7JN4 - chains I and K of the 16 polymer chains in the assembly; structure by electron microscopy, 2.68 A resolution.

Chain I (and K):
Name: Ribulose bisphosphate carboxylase large chain
Source organism: Chlamydomonas reinhardtii
Notes: EC 4.1.1.39; chain K of this document is another copy of the same molecule, construct and numbering; everything in this record applies to it too
Reference sequence: A0A218N8A3 (A0A218N8A3_CHLRE); residue numbers follow UniProt; this construct covers 1-475
Chain sequence (475 residues; each row starts with the number of its first residue):
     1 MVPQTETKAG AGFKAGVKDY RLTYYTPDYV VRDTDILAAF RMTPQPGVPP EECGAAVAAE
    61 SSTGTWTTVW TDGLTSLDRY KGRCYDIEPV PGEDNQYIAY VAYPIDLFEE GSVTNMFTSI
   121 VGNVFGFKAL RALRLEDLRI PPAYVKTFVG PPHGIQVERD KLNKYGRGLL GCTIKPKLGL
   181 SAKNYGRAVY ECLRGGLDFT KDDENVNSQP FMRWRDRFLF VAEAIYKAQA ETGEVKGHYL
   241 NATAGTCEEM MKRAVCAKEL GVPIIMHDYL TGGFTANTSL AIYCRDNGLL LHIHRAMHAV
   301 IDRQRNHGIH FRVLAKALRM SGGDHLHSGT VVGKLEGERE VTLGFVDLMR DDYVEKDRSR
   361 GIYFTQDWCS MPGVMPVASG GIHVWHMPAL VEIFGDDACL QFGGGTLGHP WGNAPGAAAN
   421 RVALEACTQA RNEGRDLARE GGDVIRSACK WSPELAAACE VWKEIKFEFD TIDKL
Not modelled in the structure: 1-17, 61-77, 462-475
Modified positions: Cys256 (S-methylcysteine; SMC)
Disulfide bonds: Cys449-Cys459

Chain I / chain K interface:
Disulfides between the chains: Cys247(I)-Cys247(K)
Pairs across the interface - 125 pairs, chain I then chain K:
  Tyr80(I) - Gly179(K)
  Tyr80(I) - Phe211(K)  hydrophobic
  Asp106(I) - Gln209(K)
  Asp106(I) - Pro210(K)
  Asp106(I) - Phe211(K)
  Leu107(I) - Leu178(K)  hydrophobic
  Leu107(I) - Gln209(K)  hydrogen bond (backbone-side chain)
  Phe108(I) - Gln209(K)
  Phe108(I) - Pro210(K)
  Glu109(I) - Asn207(K)
  Glu109(I) - Ser208(K)
  Glu109(I) - Arg253(K)  salt bridge
  Glu110(I) - Pro210(K)
  Glu110(I) - Arg213(K)  salt bridge
  Ser112(I) - Gly245(K)
  Thr114(I) - Thr243(K)
  Thr114(I) - Ala244(K)
  Thr114(I) - Thr271(K)
  Thr114(I) - Gly272(K)
  Asn115(I) - Asn205(K)
  Asn115(I) - Asn207(K)  hydrogen bond
  Asn115(I) - Gln209(K)  hydrogen bond
  Thr118(I) - Glu204(K)
  Thr118(I) - Asp268(K)
  Thr118(I) - Thr271(K)  hydrogen bond
  Thr118(I) - Ala296(K)
  Ser119(I) - Asn205(K)
  Val121(I) - Met297(K)
  Gly122(I) - Ala296(K)
  Gly122(I) - Met297(K)  hydrogen bond (backbone-backbone)
  Asn123(I) - Lys177(K)
  Asn123(I) - Glu204(K)  hydrogen bond
  Phe125(I) - Ala299(K)
  Phe125(I) - Val300(K)  hydrophobic
  Phe125(I) - Arg303(K)  hydrogen bond (backbone-side chain)
  Gly126(I) - Ala299(K)
  Gly126(I) - Arg303(K)
  Phe127(I) - Arg303(K)  hydrogen bond (backbone-side chain)
  Leu130(I) - Arg303(K)  hydrogen bond (backbone-side chain)
  Arg131(I) - Arg303(K)
  Arg131(I) - Gln304(K)
  Lys177(I) - Glu60(K)  hydrogen bond (side chain-backbone)
  Leu178(I) - Leu107(K)  hydrophobic
  Gly179(I) - Tyr80(K)
  Glu204(I) - Thr118(K)
  Glu204(I) - Asn123(K)  hydrogen bond
  Asn205(I) - Asn115(K)
  Asn205(I) - Ser119(K)
  Asn207(I) - Glu109(K)
  Asn207(I) - Asn115(K)  hydrogen bond
  Ser208(I) - Glu109(K)
  Gln209(I) - Asp106(K)
  Gln209(I) - Leu107(K)  hydrogen bond (side chain-backbone)
  Gln209(I) - Phe108(K)
  Gln209(I) - Asn115(K)  hydrogen bond
  Pro210(I) - Asp106(K)
  Pro210(I) - Phe108(K)
  Pro210(I) - Glu110(K)
  Phe211(I) - Tyr80(K)  hydrophobic
  Phe211(I) - Asp106(K)
  Arg213(I) - Glu110(K)  salt bridge
  Thr243(I) - Thr114(K)
  Ala244(I) - Thr114(K)
  Ala244(I) - Thr275(K)  hydrogen bond (backbone-side chain)
  Gly245(I) - Ser112(K)
  Gly245(I) - Thr275(K)
  Gly245(I) - Thr278(K)
  Thr246(I) - Thr275(K)
  Thr246(I) - Thr278(K)
  Thr246(I) - Ser279(K)
  Thr246(I) - Ile282(K)
  Cys247(I) - Cys247(K)  disulfide
  Cys247(I) - Thr275(K)
  Cys247(I) - Ala276(K)  hydrophobic
  Cys247(I) - Ser279(K)  hydrogen bond (backbone-side chain)
  Glu248(I) - Ser279(K)
  Arg253(I) - Glu109(K)  salt bridge
  Asp268(I) - Thr118(K)
  Thr271(I) - Thr114(K)
  Thr271(I) - Thr118(K)  hydrogen bond
  Gly272(I) - Thr114(K)
  Gly272(I) - Gly273(K)
  Gly272(I) - Phe274(K)
  Gly272(I) - Thr275(K)  hydrogen bond (backbone-backbone)
  Gly273(I) - Gly272(K)
  Gly273(I) - Gly273(K)
  Phe274(I) - Gly272(K)
  Thr275(I) - Ala244(K)  hydrogen bond (side chain-backbone)
  Thr275(I) - Gly245(K)
  Thr275(I) - Thr246(K)
  Thr275(I) - Cys247(K)
  Thr275(I) - Gly272(K)  hydrogen bond (backbone-backbone)
  Thr275(I) - Ala276(K)
  Ala276(I) - Cys247(K)  hydrophobic
  Ala276(I) - Thr275(K)
  Thr278(I) - Gly245(K)
  Thr278(I) - Thr246(K)
  Ser279(I) - Thr246(K)
  Ser279(I) - Cys247(K)  hydrogen bond (side chain-backbone)
  Ser279(I) - Glu248(K)
  Ile282(I) - Thr246(K)
  Ala296(I) - Thr118(K)
  Ala296(I) - Gly122(K)
  Met297(I) - Val121(K)
  Met297(I) - Gly122(K)  hydrogen bond (backbone-backbone)
  Met297(I) - Ile309(K)  hydrophobic
  Ala299(I) - Phe125(K)
  Ala299(I) - Gly126(K)
  Ala299(I) - His307(K)  hydrogen bond (backbone-side chain)
  Val300(I) - Phe125(K)  hydrophobic
  Val300(I) - His307(K)
  Val300(I) - Ile309(K)  hydrophobic
  Arg303(I) - Phe125(K)  hydrogen bond (side chain-backbone)
  Arg303(I) - Gly126(K)
  Arg303(I) - Phe127(K)  hydrogen bond (side chain-backbone)
  Arg303(I) - Leu130(K)  hydrogen bond (side chain-backbone)
  Arg303(I) - Arg131(K)
  Gln304(I) - Arg131(K)
  Gln304(I) - His307(K)
  His307(I) - Ala299(K)  hydrogen bond (side chain-backbone)
  His307(I) - Val300(K)
  His307(I) - Gln304(K)
  Ile309(I) - Met297(K)  hydrophobic
  Ile309(I) - Val300(K)  hydrophobic
  Gly333(I) - Lys128(K)
Other interface residues (no listed pair), chain I (64 interface residues in all): Gln45, Gly111, Lys128, Ala132, Met251, His294, Ile301, Gly308
Other interface residues (no listed pair), chain K (65 interface residues in all): Gln45, Gly111, Ala132, Met251, His294, Ile301, Gly308, Gly333

In short:
64 residues of chain I face 65 of chain K across their interface; the contacts include 1 disulfide bond, 27
hydrogen bonds and 4 salt bridges. Among the polar pairs are Glu109(I)-Arg253(K), Glu110(I)-Arg213(K) and
Leu107(I)-Gln209(K).
Both chains are Ribulose bisphosphate carboxylase large chain (Chlamydomonas reinhardtii). Entry 7JN4 (Rubisco
in the apo state) was determined by electron microscopy, deposited together with 7JFO and 7JSX.
